PDB entry 6WK1 | X-ray diffraction, 1.89 A resolution | chains A and B of the 4 polymer chains in the assembly

Chain A (and B):
Molecule: Actin-histidine N-methyltransferase
Organism: Homo sapiens
Notes: EC 2.1.1.85; chain B of this document is another copy of the same molecule, construct and numbering; everything in this record applies to it too
UniProtKB: Q86TU7 (SETD3_HUMAN); residues 0-593 here correspond to UniProt positions 1-594 (UniProt number = residue number + 1)
Sequence (594 residues; each row starts with the number of its first residue; numbering starts at 0):
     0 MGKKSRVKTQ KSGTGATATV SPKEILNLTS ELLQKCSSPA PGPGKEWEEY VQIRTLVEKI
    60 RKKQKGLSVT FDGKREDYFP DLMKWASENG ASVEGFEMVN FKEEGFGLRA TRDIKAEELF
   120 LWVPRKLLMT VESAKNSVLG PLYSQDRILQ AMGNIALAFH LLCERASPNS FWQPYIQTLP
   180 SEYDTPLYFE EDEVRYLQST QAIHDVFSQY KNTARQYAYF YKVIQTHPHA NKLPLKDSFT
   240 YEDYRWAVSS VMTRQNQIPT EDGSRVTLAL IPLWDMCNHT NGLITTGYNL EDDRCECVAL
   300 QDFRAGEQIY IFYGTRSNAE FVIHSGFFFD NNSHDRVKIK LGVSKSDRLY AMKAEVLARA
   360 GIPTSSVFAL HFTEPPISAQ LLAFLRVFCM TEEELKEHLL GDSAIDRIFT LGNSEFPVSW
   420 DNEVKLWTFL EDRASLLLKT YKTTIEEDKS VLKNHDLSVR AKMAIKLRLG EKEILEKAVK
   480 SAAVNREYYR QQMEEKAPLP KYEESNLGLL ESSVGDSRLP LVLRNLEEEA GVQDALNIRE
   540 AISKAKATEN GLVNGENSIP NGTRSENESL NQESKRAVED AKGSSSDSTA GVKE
Not modelled in the structure: 0-19, 503-593 (chain B: 0-18, 502-593)
UniProt features mapped onto this chain:
  - binding site (S-adenosyl-L-methionine): Arg74, Glu103 to Phe105, Arg253, Asp274 to His278, Ser324 to Phe326
  - modified residue: Ser512 (Phosphoserine)
Small-molecule neighbours: S-adenosylhomocysteine (SAH): Arg74, Glu102, Glu103, Gly104, Phe105, Pro179, Thr252, Arg253, Asp274, Met275, Cys276, Asn277, His278, Tyr312, Ser324, Gly325, Phe326, Phe328
What the authors report for this chain:
  - mutagenesis - N255A (3-fold), N255V (3-fold): increased catalytic activity on Met73

Chain A / chain B interface:
Pairs across the interface (35; chain A residue first):
  Arg60(A) - Lys73(B)
  Arg60(A) - Asp76(B)  salt bridge
  Lys64(A) - Asp71(B)
  Gly65(A) - Asp71(B)
  Asp71(A) - Lys64(B)  salt bridge
  Lys73(A) - Glu241(B)  salt bridge
  Lys73(A) - Arg244(B)
  Asp76(A) - Arg60(B)  salt bridge
  Val98(A) - Ser457(B)
  Asn99(A) - Ser457(B)
  Phe100(A) - Asp455(B)
  Lys101(A) - Lys101(B)  hydrogen bond (side chain-backbone)
  Lys101(A) - Val458(B)
  Arg108(A) - Asp455(B)  hydrogen bond (side chain-backbone)
  Glu241(A) - Lys73(B)  salt bridge
  Arg244(A) - Lys73(B)
  Arg303(A) - Asn453(B)
  Ala304(A) - His454(B)
  Gly305(A) - His454(B)
  Gly305(A) - Asp455(B)  hydrogen bond (backbone-backbone)
  Glu306(A) - Asn453(B)
  Glu306(A) - Asp455(B)
  Gln307(A) - Asp455(B)  hydrogen bond (backbone-side chain)
  Asn453(A) - Arg303(B)  hydrogen bond (backbone-side chain)
  Asn453(A) - Glu306(B)
  His454(A) - Arg303(B)
  His454(A) - Gly305(B)
  Asp455(A) - Phe100(B)
  Asp455(A) - Arg108(B)  hydrogen bond (backbone-side chain)
  Asp455(A) - Gly305(B)  hydrogen bond (backbone-backbone)
  Asp455(A) - Glu306(B)
  Asp455(A) - Gln307(B)  hydrogen bond (side chain-backbone)
  Leu456(A) - Arg108(B)
  Ser457(A) - Asn99(B)
  Val458(A) - Lys101(B)
Other interface residues (no listed pair), chain A (28 interface residues in all): Gln63, Glu75, Tyr187, Arg459
Other interface residues (no listed pair), chain B (27 interface residues in all): Gly65, Glu75, Val98, Tyr187, Ala304, Leu456, Arg459

Overview:
The interface between chain A and chain B involves 28 residues on one side and 27 on the other, with 8
hydrogen bonds and 5 salt bridges. Polar contacts include Arg60(A)-Asp76(B), Asp71(A)-Lys64(B) and
Lys73(A)-Glu241(B). Bound to chain A: S-adenosylhomocysteine. The paper reports that N255A and N255V of chain
A increase catalytic activity on Met73.
Chain A and chain B are both Actin-histidine N-methyltransferase (Homo sapiens); the structure, SETD3 in
Complex with an Actin Peptide with His73 Replaced with Methionine, was determined by X-ray diffraction.
